3FJM - chains A and B; structure by X-ray diffraction, 1.60 A resolution.

# Chain A (and B)
Molecule: Major antigenic peptide PEB3
From: Campylobacter jejuni
Notes: chain B of this document is another copy of the same molecule, construct and numbering; everything in this record applies to it too
Reference sequence: Q0PBL7 (Q0PBL7_CAMJE); residues 1-250 here = UniProt positions 1-250
Sequence (251 residues; row label = number of the first residue in the row):
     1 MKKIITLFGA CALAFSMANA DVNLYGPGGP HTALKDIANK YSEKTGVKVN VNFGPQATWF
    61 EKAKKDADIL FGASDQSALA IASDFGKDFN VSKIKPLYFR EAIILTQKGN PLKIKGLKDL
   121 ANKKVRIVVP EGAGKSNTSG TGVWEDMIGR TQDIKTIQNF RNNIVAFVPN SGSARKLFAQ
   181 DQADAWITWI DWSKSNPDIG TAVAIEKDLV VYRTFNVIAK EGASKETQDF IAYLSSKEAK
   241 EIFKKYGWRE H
Not modelled in the structure: 1-20
Differences from the reference sequence: expression tag (251)

# Interface between chain A and chain B
Contacting residue pairs - 77 pairs, chain A then chain B:
  Ser74(A) - Glu145(B)
  Asp75(A) - Trp144(B)
  Asp75(A) - Glu145(B)  hydrogen bond (backbone-side chain)
  Asp75(A) - Arg161(B)  salt bridge
  Gln76(A) - Glu131(B)
  Gln76(A) - Thr141(B)
  Gln76(A) - Glu145(B)  hydrogen bond (backbone-side chain)
  Leu79(A) - Glu131(B)
  Leu79(A) - Phe167(B)  hydrophobic
  Ala80(A) - Ala133(B)
  Ala80(A) - Gly134(B)
  Asp84(A) - Lys135(B)  salt bridge
  Ile94(A) - Arg161(B)
  Pro96(A) - Gln158(B)  hydrogen bond (backbone-side chain)
  Pro96(A) - Arg161(B)
  Leu97(A) - Ile154(B)
  Tyr98(A) - Ile154(B)
  Phe99(A) - Gln152(B)
  Phe99(A) - Asp153(B)
  Glu131(A) - Gln76(B)
  Glu131(A) - Leu79(B)
  Ala133(A) - Ala80(B)
  Gly134(A) - Ala80(B)
  Gly134(A) - Gly134(B)
  Gly134(A) - Asn137(B)
  Lys135(A) - Asp84(B)  salt bridge
  Asn137(A) - Gly134(B)
  Thr141(A) - Gln76(B)
  Gly142(A) - Asp146(B)
  Gly142(A) - Arg213(B)
  Trp144(A) - Asp75(B)
  Glu145(A) - Ser74(B)
  Glu145(A) - Asp75(B)  hydrogen bond (side chain-backbone)
  Glu145(A) - Gln76(B)  hydrogen bond (side chain-backbone)
  Glu145(A) - Tyr212(B)
  Glu145(A) - Arg213(B)  salt bridge
  Asp146(A) - Gly142(B)
  Asp146(A) - Asp146(B)
  Asp146(A) - Val211(B)
  Asp146(A) - Arg213(B)  salt bridge
  Gly149(A) - Tyr212(B)
  Arg150(A) - Arg150(B)
  Arg150(A) - Lys207(B)  hydrogen bond (side chain-backbone)
  Arg150(A) - Asp208(B)
  Arg150(A) - Leu209(B)
  Arg150(A) - Val210(B)  hydrogen bond (side chain-backbone)
  Arg150(A) - Tyr212(B)
  Gln152(A) - Phe99(B)
  Gln152(A) - Tyr212(B)  hydrogen bond
  Gln152(A) - Arg249(B)  hydrogen bond
  Gln152(A) - His251(B)
  Asp153(A) - Phe99(B)
  Asp153(A) - Glu250(B)
  Ile154(A) - Leu97(B)
  Ile154(A) - Tyr98(B)
  Ile154(A) - Glu250(B)  hydrogen bond (backbone-backbone)
  Gln158(A) - Pro96(B)  hydrogen bond (side chain-backbone)
  Arg161(A) - Asp75(B)  salt bridge
  Arg161(A) - Ile94(B)
  Arg161(A) - Pro96(B)
  Phe167(A) - Leu79(B)  hydrophobic
  Lys207(A) - Arg150(B)  hydrogen bond (backbone-side chain)
  Asp208(A) - Arg150(B)
  Leu209(A) - Arg150(B)
  Val210(A) - Arg150(B)  hydrogen bond (backbone-side chain)
  Val211(A) - Asp146(B)
  Tyr212(A) - Glu145(B)
  Tyr212(A) - Gly149(B)
  Tyr212(A) - Arg150(B)
  Tyr212(A) - Gln152(B)  hydrogen bond
  Arg213(A) - Gly142(B)
  Arg213(A) - Glu145(B)  salt bridge
  Arg213(A) - Asp146(B)  salt bridge
  Arg249(A) - Gln152(B)  hydrogen bond
  Glu250(A) - Asp153(B)
  Glu250(A) - Ile154(B)  hydrogen bond (backbone-backbone)
  His251(A) - Gln152(B)
Interface residues without a listed pair, chain A (45 interface residues in all): Ser83, Val91, Ser92, Val143, Ile157, Thr214
Interface residues without a listed pair, chain B (45 interface residues in all): Ser83, Val91, Ser92, Val143, Ile157, Thr214

# Summary
Chain A and chain B each contribute 45 residues to their interface, with 16 hydrogen bonds and 8 salt bridges.
Among the polar pairs are Asp75(A)-Arg161(B), Asp84(A)-Lys135(B) and Glu145(A)-Arg213(B).
Both chains are Major antigenic peptide PEB3 (Campylobacter jejuni). Entry 3FJM (crystal structure of
phosphate bound PEB3) was determined by X-ray diffraction, deposited together with 3FIR, 3FJ7 and 3FJG.
